Entry 3STJ (X-ray diffraction, 2.60 A resolution); this record covers chains A and Z of the 7 polymer chains in the assembly.

[Chain A]
Protein: Protease degQ
Organism: Escherichia coli
Notes: EC 3.4.21.-
Reference sequence: P39099 (DEGQ_ECOLI); residues 1-337 here correspond to UniProt positions 28-364 (UniProt number = residue number + 27)
Amino-acid sequence (345 residues; numbered 1 to 345; the number before each row is that of its first residue):
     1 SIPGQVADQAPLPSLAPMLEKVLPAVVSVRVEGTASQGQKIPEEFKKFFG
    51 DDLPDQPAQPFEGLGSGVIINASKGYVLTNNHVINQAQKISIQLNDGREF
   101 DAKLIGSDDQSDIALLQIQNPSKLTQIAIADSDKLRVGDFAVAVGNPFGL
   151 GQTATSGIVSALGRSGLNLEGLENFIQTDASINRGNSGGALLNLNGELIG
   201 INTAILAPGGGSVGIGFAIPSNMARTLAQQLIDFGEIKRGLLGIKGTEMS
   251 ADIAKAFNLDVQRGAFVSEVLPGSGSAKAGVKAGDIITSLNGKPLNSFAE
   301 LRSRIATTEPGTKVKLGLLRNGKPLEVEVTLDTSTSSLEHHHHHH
Disordered / not traced: 1-10, 35-58, 335-345
Differences from the reference sequence: expression tag (338-345)
Swiss-Prot annotation at these positions:
  - active site (Charge relay system): His82, Asp112, Ser187
  - binding site (substrate): Glu32, His82, Asp112, Gly185 to Ser187, Thr203 to Ala207, Leu242 to Gly246
What the authors report for this chain:
  - catalytic residues: His82, Asp112, Phe148, Arg184 to Ser187
  - conformationally variable residues (loop rearrangement, order/disorder transition): Arg184, Gly185, Ala207 to Ser212
  - contacts within the chain: Phe148-Arg184 (backbone contact), Gly171-Arg302 (hydrogen bond)
  - binding site for peptide (UNK) (chain Z): Ile182, Thr203, Ala204, Ile205, Leu206, Ala207
  - binding site for peptide (UNK): Leu242, Ile244, Phe298, Leu301, Arg302, Ile305
  - mutagenesis - R302A: decreased catalytic activity on lysozyme
  - mutagenesis - R164A: decreased catalytic activity on unfolded lysozyme
  - mutagenesis - S187A: abolished catalytic activity

[Chain Z]
Protein: peptide (UNK)
Organism: Escherichia coli
Amino-acid sequence (7 residues; row label = number of the first residue in the row; numbering starts at 0; X marks 7 residues of unknown identity (built as UNK)):
     0 XXXXXXX

[How chain A and chain Z interact]
Interface residues of chain A (facing chain Z), 15 residues: His82, Leu167, Leu169, Ile182, Asn183, Arg184, Gly185, Asn186, Ser187, Thr203, Ala204, Ile205, Leu206, Ala207, Pro208

[Summary]
No residue of chain A is in contact with chain Z. UniProt lists 3 active-site residues and 16
substrate-binding residues on chain A. From the paper: catalytic residues His82(A), Asp112(A) and Phe148(A)
among others; R302A of chain A reduces catalytic activity on lysozyme; 3 substitutions were tested in all.
Here chain A is Protease degQ and chain Z is peptide (UNK), both from Escherichia coli. Entry 3STJ (Crystal
structure of the protease + PDZ1 domain of DegQ from Escherichia coli) was determined by X-ray diffraction
together with 3STI from the same study.
